7C8H - chains C and D of the 8 polymer chains in the assembly; structure by X-ray diffraction, 2.50 A resolution.

== Chain C (and D) ==
Protein: Xylulose-5-phosphate/fructose-6-phosphate phosphoketolase
Organism: Bifidobacterium longum
Notes: EC 4.1.2.22; chain D of this document is another copy of the same molecule, construct and numbering; everything in this record applies to it too
UniProt: Q6R2Q7 (Q6R2Q7_BIFLN); residues 1-825 here = UniProt positions 1-825
Sequence (831 residues; numbered 1 to 831; the number before each row is that of its first residue):
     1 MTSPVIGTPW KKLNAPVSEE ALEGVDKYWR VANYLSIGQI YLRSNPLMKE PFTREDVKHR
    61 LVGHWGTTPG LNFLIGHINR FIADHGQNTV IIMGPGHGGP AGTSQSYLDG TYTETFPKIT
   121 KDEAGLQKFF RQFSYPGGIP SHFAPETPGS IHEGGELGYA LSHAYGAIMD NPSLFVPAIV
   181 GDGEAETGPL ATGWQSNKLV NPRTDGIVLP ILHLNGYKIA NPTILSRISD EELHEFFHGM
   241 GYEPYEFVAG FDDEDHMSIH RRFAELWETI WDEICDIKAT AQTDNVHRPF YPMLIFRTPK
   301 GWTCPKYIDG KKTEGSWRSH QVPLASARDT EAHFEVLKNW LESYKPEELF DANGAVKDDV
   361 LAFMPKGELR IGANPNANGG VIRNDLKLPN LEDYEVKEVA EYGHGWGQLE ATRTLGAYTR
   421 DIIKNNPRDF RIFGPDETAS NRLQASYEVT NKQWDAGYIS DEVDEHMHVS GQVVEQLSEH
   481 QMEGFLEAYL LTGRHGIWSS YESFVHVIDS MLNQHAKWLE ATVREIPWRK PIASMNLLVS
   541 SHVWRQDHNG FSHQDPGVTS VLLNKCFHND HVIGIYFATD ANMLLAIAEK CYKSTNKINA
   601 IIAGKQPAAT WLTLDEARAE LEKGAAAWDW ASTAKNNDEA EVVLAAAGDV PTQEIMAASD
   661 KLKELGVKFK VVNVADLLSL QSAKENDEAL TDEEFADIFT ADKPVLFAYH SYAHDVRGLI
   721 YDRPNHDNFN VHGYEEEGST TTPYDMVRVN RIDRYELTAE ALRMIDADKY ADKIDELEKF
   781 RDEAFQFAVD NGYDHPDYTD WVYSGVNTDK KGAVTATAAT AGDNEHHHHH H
Disordered / not traced: 1, 809-831 (chain D: 1, 810-831)
Differences from the reference sequence: expression tag (826-831)
Metal / ion sites: Ca2+: Asp-182, Asn-215, Tyr-217 (together with thiamine diphosphate)
Small-molecule neighbours:
  - malonic acid (MLA), molecule 1: His-64, His-97, His-142, Ile-219, His-320
  - malonic acid (MLA), molecule 2: Tyr-501, Asn-549, His-553
  - thiamine diphosphate (TPP), molecule 1: Thr-67, Pro-95, His-97, Gly-155, Glu-156, Leu-157, Gly-181, Asp-182, Gly-183, Glu-184, His-213, Asn-215, Tyr-217, Lys-218, Ile-219, Thr-223, Lys-300, His-320
  - thiamine diphosphate (TPP), molecule 2: Pro-435, Asp-436, Glu-437, Leu-477, Glu-479, Tyr-501, Phe-504, Val-507, His-553

== How chain C and chain D interact ==
Residue-residue contacts (251):
  Arg-43(C) with Asp-790(D), hydrogen bond (side chain-backbone); Asn-791(D), hydrogen bond (side chain-backbone)
  His-59(C) with Tyr-793(D)
  Arg-60(C) with Asp-547(D), salt bridge; Thr-741(D), hydrogen bond (side chain-backbone); Gly-792(D)
  Val-62(C) with His-548(D); Thr-740(D)
  His-64(C) with Asn-549(D)
  Ser-134(C) with Thr-740(D)
  Tyr-135(C) with Thr-740(D); Ala-788(D); Val-789(D), hydrogen bond (side chain-backbone); Asp-790(D); Asn-791(D); Gly-792(D), hydrogen bond (side chain-backbone)
  Pro-136(C) with Thr-741(D); Thr-742(D); Ala-788(D); Val-789(D)
  Ile-139(C) with Thr-740(D)
  Pro-140(C) with Thr-740(D)
  Ser-141(C) with His-548(D), hydrogen bond (side chain-backbone); Asn-549(D); Thr-740(D)
  His-142(C) with Asn-549(D), hydrogen bond (side chain-backbone); His-553(D)
  Glu-153(C) with Ser-552(D), hydrogen bond
  Gly-155(C) with Phe-504(D); His-553(D)
  Glu-156(C) with Phe-504(D); Val-507(D)
  Leu-157(C) with Leu-477(D), hydrophobic
  Gly-183(C) with Leu-477(D)
  Glu-186(C) with Thr-192(D), hydrogen bond (backbone-side chain); Gln-476(D), hydrogen bond (backbone-side chain); Leu-477(D), hydrogen bond (side chain-backbone); Ser-478(D)
  Thr-187(C) with Leu-477(D), hydrogen bond (backbone-backbone)
  Gly-188(C) with Gly-188(D); Pro-189(D); Thr-192(D)
  Pro-189(C) with Gly-188(D)
  Ala-191(C) with Ala-191(D); Thr-192(D)
  Thr-192(C) with Glu-186(D), hydrogen bond (side chain-backbone); Thr-187(D); Gly-188(D); Ala-191(D)
  Gln-195(C) with Leu-225(D); Phe-236(D)
  Lys-198(C) with Ile-224(D); Ile-228(D)
  Tyr-217(C) with Ile-459(D); Val-463(D)
  Lys-218(C) with Asp-436(D); Leu-477(D)
  Ile-219(C) with Asp-436(D), hydrogen bond (backbone-side chain); Tyr-501(D)
  Ala-220(C) with Asp-436(D), hydrogen bond (backbone-side chain); Lys-452(D), hydrogen bond (backbone-side chain)
  Asn-221(C) with Asp-436(D), hydrogen bond; Lys-452(D), hydrogen bond; Glu-475(D), hydrogen bond
  Pro-222(C) with Trp-454(D); Asp-464(D); Met-467(D)
  Thr-223(C) with Trp-454(D)
  Ile-224(C) with Lys-198(D); Trp-454(D)
  Arg-227(C) with Trp-454(D); Ala-456(D); Gly-457(D), hydrogen bond (backbone-backbone); Tyr-458(D); Ile-459(D); Val-463(D); Asp-464(D), salt bridge
  Ile-228(C) with Lys-198(D); Arg-288(D)
  Glu-232(C) with His-238(D); Gly-239(D); Gly-241(D); Arg-288(D), salt bridge; Phe-290(D)
  Glu-235(C) with Glu-235(D); His-238(D), salt bridge; Gly-239(D)
  Phe-236(C) with Gln-195(D); Phe-236(D), hydrophobic; Gly-239(D); Met-240(D), hydrophobic
  His-238(C) with Glu-232(D); Glu-235(D), salt bridge
  Gly-239(C) with Ile-228(D); Glu-232(D); Phe-236(D)
  Met-240(C) with Phe-236(D), hydrophobic
  Gly-241(C) with Glu-232(D)
  Arg-288(C) with Ile-228(D); Glu-232(D), salt bridge
  Phe-290(C) with Glu-232(D)
  Tyr-307(C) with Glu-462(D), hydrogen bond
  Lys-312(C) with Glu-462(D)
  Gly-315(C) with Val-463(D)
  Ser-316(C) with Val-463(D)
  Trp-317(C) with Val-463(D), hydrogen bond (side chain-backbone); Glu-465(D)
  Arg-318(C) with Glu-462(D), hydrogen bond (side chain-backbone); Glu-465(D), salt bridge
  Asp-436(C) with Lys-218(D); Ile-219(D), hydrogen bond (side chain-backbone); Ala-220(D), hydrogen bond (side chain-backbone); Asn-221(D), hydrogen bond
  Lys-452(C) with Ala-220(D), hydrogen bond (side chain-backbone); Asn-221(D), hydrogen bond
  Trp-454(C) with Pro-222(D); Thr-223(D); Ile-224(D); Arg-227(D)
  Ala-456(C) with Arg-227(D)
  Gly-457(C) with Arg-227(D), hydrogen bond (backbone-side chain)
  Tyr-458(C) with Arg-227(D)
  Ile-459(C) with Tyr-217(D); Arg-227(D)
  Glu-462(C) with Tyr-307(D), hydrogen bond; Lys-312(D); Arg-318(D)
  Val-463(C) with Tyr-217(D); Gly-315(D); Ser-316(D); Trp-317(D), hydrogen bond (backbone-side chain)
  Asp-464(C) with Arg-227(D), salt bridge
  Glu-465(C) with Trp-317(D); Arg-318(D), salt bridge
  Met-467(C) with Pro-222(D)
  Glu-475(C) with Asn-221(D), hydrogen bond
  Gln-476(C) with Glu-186(D), hydrogen bond (side chain-backbone); Ile-224(D)
  Leu-477(C) with Leu-157(D), hydrophobic; Gly-183(D); Glu-184(D); Glu-186(D), hydrogen bond (backbone-side chain); Thr-187(D), hydrogen bond (backbone-backbone); Lys-218(D)
  Ser-478(C) with Glu-186(D); Gly-188(D)
  His-480(C) with His-480(D)
  Tyr-501(C) with Ile-219(D)
  Phe-504(C) with Gly-155(D); Glu-156(D)
  His-506(C) with Ser-510(D); Asn-513(D), hydrogen bond
  Val-507(C) with Glu-156(D); Val-507(D); Ser-510(D)
  Asp-509(C) with Asp-509(D)
  Ser-510(C) with His-506(D); Val-507(D)
  Asn-513(C) with His-506(D), hydrogen bond; Asp-555(D), hydrogen bond
  Gln-514(C) with Ser-552(D), hydrogen bond (side chain-backbone)
  Lys-517(C) with Phe-551(D), hydrogen bond (side chain-backbone); Ser-552(D); Gln-554(D), hydrogen bond (side chain-backbone); Asp-555(D); Tyr-734(D); Glu-736(D), salt bridge
  Glu-520(C) with Phe-551(D); Glu-736(D)
  Arg-524(C) with Phe-551(D); Glu-736(D), hydrogen bond (side chain-backbone); Glu-737(D), salt bridge
  Asp-547(C) with Arg-60(D), salt bridge
  His-548(C) with Val-62(D); Ser-141(D)
  Asn-549(C) with His-64(D); Ser-141(D), hydrogen bond (backbone-side chain); His-142(D), hydrogen bond (backbone-side chain)
  Phe-551(C) with Lys-517(D), hydrogen bond (backbone-side chain); Glu-520(D); Arg-524(D)
  Ser-552(C) with Glu-153(D); Gly-155(D); Gln-514(D), hydrogen bond (backbone-side chain)
  His-553(C) with His-142(D); Gly-155(D)
  Gln-554(C) with Lys-517(D), hydrogen bond (backbone-side chain)
  Asp-555(C) with Asn-513(D), hydrogen bond; Lys-565(D), salt bridge
  Gly-557(C) with Asn-564(D)
  Ser-560(C) with Asn-564(D), hydrogen bond
  Val-561(C) with Val-561(D), hydrophobic
  Leu-563(C) with His-714(D)
  Asn-564(C) with Gly-557(D); Ser-560(D), hydrogen bond; Tyr-712(D); Glu-736(D)
  Lys-565(C) with Asp-555(D), salt bridge; Tyr-712(D); Glu-736(D)
  Phe-567(C) with Tyr-712(D), hydrophobic; Glu-735(D); Glu-736(D)
  His-568(C) with Glu-737(D), salt bridge
  Glu-685(C) with Arg-717(D), salt bridge
  Tyr-712(C) with Asn-564(D), hydrogen bond (side chain-backbone); Lys-565(D); Phe-567(D), hydrophobic
  His-714(C) with Leu-563(D); Asp-715(D), hydrogen bond (side chain-backbone); Gly-718(D); Leu-719(D)
  Asp-715(C) with His-714(D), hydrogen bond (backbone-side chain)
  Arg-717(C) with Glu-685(D), salt bridge; Tyr-721(D), hydrogen bond
  Gly-718(C) with His-714(D)
  Leu-719(C) with His-714(D)
  Tyr-721(C) with Arg-717(D), hydrogen bond
  His-726(C) with Asp-727(D), salt bridge
  Asp-727(C) with His-726(D), salt bridge; Asp-727(D)
  Tyr-734(C) with Lys-517(D), hydrogen bond
  Glu-735(C) with Phe-567(D); His-568(D), salt bridge
  Glu-736(C) with Lys-517(D), salt bridge; Glu-520(D); Arg-524(D), hydrogen bond (backbone-side chain); Asn-564(D); Lys-565(D)
  Glu-737(C) with Arg-524(D), salt bridge; His-568(D), salt bridge
  Thr-740(C) with Val-62(D); Ser-134(D); Tyr-135(D); Pro-136(D); Pro-140(D); Ser-141(D)
  Thr-741(C) with Arg-60(D), hydrogen bond (backbone-side chain); Pro-136(D)
  Thr-742(C) with Pro-136(D)
  Ala-788(C) with Tyr-135(D)
  Val-789(C) with Tyr-135(D), hydrogen bond (backbone-side chain); Pro-136(D)
  Asp-790(C) with Arg-43(D), hydrogen bond (backbone-side chain); Tyr-135(D)
  Asn-791(C) with Arg-43(D), hydrogen bond (backbone-side chain); His-59(D); Tyr-135(D)
  Gly-792(C) with Arg-60(D); Tyr-135(D), hydrogen bond (backbone-side chain)
  Tyr-793(C) with His-59(D)
Interface residues without a listed pair, chain C (126 interface residues in all): Gly-137, Tyr-159, Glu-184, Leu-225, Ser-229, Ser-503, Ala-521, Pro-743, Phe-785
Interface residues without a listed pair, chain D (128 interface residues in all): Arg-131, Gly-137, Ile-139, Tyr-159, Glu-437, Ala-439, Arg-545, Ser-739, Pro-743, Phe-785

== Summary ==
The interface between chain C and chain D involves 126 residues on one side and 128 on the other, with 62
hydrogen bonds and 23 salt bridges. Polar pairs include Arg-60(C)/Asp-547(D), Arg-227(C)/Asp-464(D) and
Glu-232(C)/Arg-288(D). Chain C binds thiamine diphosphate and malonic acid.
Both chains are Xylulose-5-phosphate/fructose-6-phosphate phosphoketolase (Bifidobacterium longum). Entry 7C8H
(Ambient temperature structure of Bifidobacterium longum phosphoketolase with thiamine diphosphate) was
determined by X-ray diffraction (same publication as 7C8I).
